Entry 8C0O (electron microscopy, 3.90 A resolution); this record covers chains 1A and 1B of the 180 polymer chains in the assembly.

== Chain 1A (and 1B) ==
Molecule: C protein
Source organism: African cichlid nackednavirus
Notes: chain 1B of this document is another copy of the same molecule, construct and numbering; everything in this record applies to it too
UniProtKB: A0A3S9H6T3 (A0A3S9H6T3_9VIRU); numbering as in UniProt (aligned over 2-174)
Sequence (175 residues; each row starts with the number of its first residue; numbering starts at 0):
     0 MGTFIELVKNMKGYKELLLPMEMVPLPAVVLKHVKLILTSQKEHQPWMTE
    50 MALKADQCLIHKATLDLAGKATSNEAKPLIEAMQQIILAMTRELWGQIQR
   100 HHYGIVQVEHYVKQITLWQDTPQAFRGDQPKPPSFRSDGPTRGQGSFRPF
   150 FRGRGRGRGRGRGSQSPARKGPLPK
Not modelled in the structure: 0-1, 66-76, 135-174
Differences from the reference sequence: insertion (1)
From the paper describing this entry:
  - conformationally variable residues (order/disorder transition): Leu66 to Glu74

== Chain 1A / chain 1B interface ==
Residue-residue contacts (48):
  Phe3(1A) with Val33(1B), hydrophobic; Lys34(1B); Leu58(1B), hydrophobic
  Ile4(1A) with Leu52(1B), hydrophobic
  Val7(1A) with Leu37(1B), hydrophobic; His43(1B); Ala51(1B), hydrophobic
  Met10(1A) with Leu37(1B); Met47(1B), hydrophobic
  Lys11(1A) with Lys41(1B); Glu42(1B); His43(1B), hydrogen bond (backbone-backbone)
  Gly12(1A) with His43(1B)
  Tyr13(1A) with His43(1B)
  Leu17(1A) with Leu52(1B), hydrophobic
  Leu30(1A) with Phe3(1B)
  Val33(1A) with Phe3(1B), hydrophobic
  Lys34(1A) with Phe3(1B)
  Leu37(1A) with Val7(1B), hydrophobic; Met10(1B)
  His43(1A) with Val7(1B); Met10(1B); Lys11(1B); Tyr13(1B)
  Met47(1A) with Met10(1B), hydrophobic
  Thr48(1A) with Val7(1B); Tyr13(1B)
  Glu49(1A) with Gln96(1B)
  Ala51(1A) with Val7(1B), hydrophobic
  Leu52(1A) with Ile4(1B), hydrophobic; Glu92(1B)
  Lys53(1A) with Lys53(1B)
  Gln56(1A) with Ile85(1B); Glu92(1B)
  Leu58(1A) with Phe3(1B), hydrophobic
  Ile59(1A) with Ile85(1B), hydrophobic
  His60(1A) with His60(1B); Ile85(1B)
  Thr63(1A) with Leu78(1B)
  Leu78(1A) with Thr63(1B); Leu78(1B), hydrophobic; Ile79(1B), hydrophobic
  Met82(1A) with Met82(1B), hydrophobic
  Ile85(1A) with Ile59(1B), hydrophobic; His60(1B)
  Glu92(1A) with Leu52(1B)
  Gln96(1A) with Glu49(1B)
  Ile104(1A) with Pro45(1B), hydrophobic
Also at the interface, not in a pair above, chain 1A (32 interface residues in all): Lys14, Ile79
Also at the interface, not in a pair above, chain 1B (34 interface residues in all): Gly12, Leu17, Leu30, Thr48, Asp55, Gln56

== Summary ==
Chain 1A and chain 1B form an interface of 32 and 34 residues respectively; the contacts include 1 hydrogen
bond. Its one hydrogen bond, Lys11(1A)-His43(1B), is backbone to backbone. From the paper: conformational
variability at Leu66(1A).
Chain 1A and chain 1B are both C protein (African cichlid nackednavirus); the structure, African cichlid
nackednavirus capsid at pH 5.5, was determined by electron microscopy together with 8AAC from the same study.
